Entry 4G3D (X-ray diffraction, 2.90 A resolution); this record covers chain A.

Chain A:
Molecule: NF-kappa-beta-inducing kinase
Organism: Homo sapiens
Notes: EC 2.7.11.25
Reference sequence: Q99558 (M3K14_HUMAN); residue numbers follow UniProt; this construct covers 308-673
Amino-acid sequence (371 residues; each row starts with the number of its first residue):
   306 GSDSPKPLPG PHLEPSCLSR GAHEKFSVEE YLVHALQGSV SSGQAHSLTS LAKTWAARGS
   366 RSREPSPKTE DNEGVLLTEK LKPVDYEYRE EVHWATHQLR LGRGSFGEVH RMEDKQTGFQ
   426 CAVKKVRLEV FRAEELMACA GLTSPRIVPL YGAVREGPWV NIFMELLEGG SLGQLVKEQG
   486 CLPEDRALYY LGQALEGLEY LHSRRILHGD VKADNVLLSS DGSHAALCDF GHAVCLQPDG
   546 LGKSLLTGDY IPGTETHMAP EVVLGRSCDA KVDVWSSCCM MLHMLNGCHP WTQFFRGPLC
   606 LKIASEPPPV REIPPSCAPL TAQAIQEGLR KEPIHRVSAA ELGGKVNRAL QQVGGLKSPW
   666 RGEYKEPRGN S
Not modelled in the structure: 306-331, 363-375, 403-406, 673-676
Differences from the reference sequence: expression tag (306-307, 674-676)
Ion coordination: Mg2+: Asn520, Asp534
Swiss-Prot annotation at these positions:
  - active site: Asp515 (Proton acceptor)
  - binding site (ATP): Leu406 to Val414, Lys429
  - modified residue: Thr559 (Phosphothreonine)
  - natural variant: Val345 (V345M: In IMD112; uncertain significance), Gly514 (G514K: In a lung neuroendocrine carcinoma sample), Pro565 (P565R: In IMD112)
  - mutagenesis: Lys429 to Lys430 (Loss of autophosphorylation and 'Lys-63'-linked ubiquitination. Unable to phosphorylate CHUK/IKKA), Thr559 (T559A: Abolishes 'Lys-63'-linked ubiquitination)

Overview:
The Mg2+ site is built by Asn520 and Asp534. From UniProt: active-site residue Asp515, 10 ATP-binding residues
and 3 mutagenesis sites.
Chain A is NF-kappa-beta-inducing kinase (Homo sapiens); the structure, Crystal structure of human NF-kappaB
inducing kinase (NIK), was determined by X-ray diffraction together with 4G3E, 4G3C, 4G3F and 4G3G from the
same study.
